PDB entry 5LM7 | X-ray diffraction, 3.35 A resolution | chains B and R of the 5 polymer chains in the assembly

[Chain B]
Name: N utilization substance protein B homolog
From: Escherichia coli O45:K1 (strain S88 / ExPEC)
Reference sequence: B7MD74 (NUSB_ECO45); residue numbers follow UniProt; this construct covers 1-139
Sequence (141 residues; row label = number of the first residue in the row; numbers below 1 keep their minus sign (Gly-1 is residue -1)):
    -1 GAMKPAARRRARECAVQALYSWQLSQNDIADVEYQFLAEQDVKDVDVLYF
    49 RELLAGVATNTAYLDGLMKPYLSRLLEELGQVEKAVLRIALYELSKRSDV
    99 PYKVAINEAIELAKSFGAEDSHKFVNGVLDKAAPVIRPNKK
Not modelled in the structure: -1 to 3, 138-139
Sequence notes: expression tag (-1 to 0)

[Chain R]
Molecule: 30-nt RNA strand
Sequence (30 nucleotides; row label = number of the first residue in the row):
     3 CUCUUUAACAUUAAGCCCUGAAGAAGGGCC
Not modelled in the structure: 32

[Chain B / chain R interface]
Contacting residue pairs - 35 pairs, chain B then chain R:
  Tyr69(B) - U7(R)  base contact
  Leu70(B) - U7(R)  base contact
  Arg72(B) - U8(R)  phosphate contact
  Leu77(B) - U8(R)  base contact
  Gly78(B) - U8(R)  hydrogen bond to the base
  Glu81(B) - U8(R)  hydrogen bond to the base
  Tyr100(B) - U4(R)  base contact
  Lys101(B) - C3(R)  hydrogen bond to the base
  Lys101(B) - U4(R)  phosphate contact
  Val102(B) - C3(R)  hydrogen bond to the sugar
  Ile104(B) - U4(R)  base contact
  Asn105(B) - C3(R)  hydrogen bond to the phosphate
  Asn105(B) - U4(R)  hydrogen bond to the phosphate
  Asn105(B) - C5(R)  hydrogen bond to the base
  Ile108(B) - U4(R)  base contact
  Ile108(B) - C5(R)  base contact
  Glu109(B) - C5(R)  hydrogen bond to the base
  Lys112(B) - C5(R)  base contact
  Glu117(B) - U8(R)  phosphate contact
  Glu117(B) - A9(R)  sugar contact
  Ser119(B) - U8(R)  base contact
  Lys121(B) - C5(R)  sugar contact
  Lys121(B) - U6(R)  sugar contact
  Phe122(B) - U6(R)  phosphate contact
  Phe122(B) - U7(R)  hydrogen bond to the sugar
  Phe122(B) - U8(R)  sugar contact
  Val123(B) - U7(R)  hydrogen bond to the sugar
  Val123(B) - U8(R)  base contact
  Asn124(B) - U4(R)  hydrogen bond to the sugar
  Asn124(B) - C5(R)  base contact
  Asn124(B) - U6(R)  sugar contact
  Gly125(B) - U6(R)  sugar contact
  Gly125(B) - U7(R)  base contact
  Val126(B) - U7(R)  base contact
  Leu127(B) - U4(R)  base contact
Interface residues without a listed pair, chain B (26 interface residues in all): Ser71, Ala116, Asp118

[Summary]
Chain B and chain R form an interface of 26 and 7 residues respectively, with 11 hydrogen bonds. Polar
contacts include Gly78(B)-U8(R), Glu81(B)-U8(R) and Lys101(B)-C3(R).
Here chain B is N utilization substance protein B homolog (Escherichia coli O45:K1 (strain S88 / ExPEC)) and
chain R is a 30-nt RNA strand. Entry 5LM7 (Crystal structure of the lambda N-Nus factor complex) was
determined by X-ray diffraction, deposited together with 5MS0 and 5LM9.
